1F90 - chains H and E of the 3 polymer chains in the assembly; structure by X-ray diffraction, 2.60 A resolution.

# Chain H
Protein: Fab fragment of monoclonal antibody
Organism: Mus musculus
Notes: antibody fragment or engineered binder
Amino-acid sequence (220 residues; row label = number of the first residue in the row; note: 15 numbers in that range are skipped by the numbering (no residue carries them; nothing is unmodelled there); a row labelled like 82A-82C holds insertion residues (82A, then the next letters in order)):
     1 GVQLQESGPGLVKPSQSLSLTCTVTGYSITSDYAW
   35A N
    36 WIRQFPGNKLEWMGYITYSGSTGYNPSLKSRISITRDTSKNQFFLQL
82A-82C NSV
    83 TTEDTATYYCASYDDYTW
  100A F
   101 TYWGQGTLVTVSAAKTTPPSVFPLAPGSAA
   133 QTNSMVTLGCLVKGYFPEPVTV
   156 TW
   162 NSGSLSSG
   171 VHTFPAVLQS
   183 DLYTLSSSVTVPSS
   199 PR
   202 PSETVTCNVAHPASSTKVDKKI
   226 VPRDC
Disulfide bonds: Cys-22/Cys-92, Cys-142/Cys-208

# Chain E
Protein: Antigenic nonapeptide
Amino-acid sequence (9 residues; row label = number of the first residue in the row):
     1 KPLEEVLNL

# Chain H / chain E interface
Contacting residue pairs - 12 pairs, chain H then chain E:
  Tyr-33(H) with Leu-7(E)
  Ala-34(H) with Leu-3(E), hydrophobic
  Tyr-50(H) with Leu-3(E), hydrophobic; Val-6(E)
  Thr-52(H) with Leu-7(E)
  Tyr-53(H) with Leu-7(E), hydrogen bond (side chain-backbone)
  Tyr-95(H) with Leu-3(E), hydrophobic
  Asp-96(H) with Leu-3(E); Leu-7(E)
  Asp-97(H) with Leu-3(E)
  Tyr-98(H) with Glu-4(E); Asn-8(E), hydrogen bond

# In short
9 residues of chain H face 5 of chain E across their interface, with 2 hydrogen bonds. Among the polar pairs
are Tyr-53(H)/Leu-7(E) and Tyr-98(H)/Asn-8(E).
Here chain H is Fab fragment of monoclonal antibody (Mus musculus) and chain E is Antigenic nonapeptide. Entry
1F90 (Fab fragment of monoclonal antibody (lnkb-2) against human interleukin-2 in complex with antigenic
peptide) was determined by X-ray diffraction.
